PDB entry 6ZR4 | X-ray diffraction, 2.00 A resolution | chain A

Chain A:
Molecule: Fibrinogen C domain-containing protein 1
Source organism: Homo sapiens
Notes: fragment: fibrinogen-like recognition domain
Reference sequence: Q8N539 (FBCD1_HUMAN); numbering as in UniProt (aligned over 236-461)
Chain sequence (226 residues; each row starts with the number of its first residue):
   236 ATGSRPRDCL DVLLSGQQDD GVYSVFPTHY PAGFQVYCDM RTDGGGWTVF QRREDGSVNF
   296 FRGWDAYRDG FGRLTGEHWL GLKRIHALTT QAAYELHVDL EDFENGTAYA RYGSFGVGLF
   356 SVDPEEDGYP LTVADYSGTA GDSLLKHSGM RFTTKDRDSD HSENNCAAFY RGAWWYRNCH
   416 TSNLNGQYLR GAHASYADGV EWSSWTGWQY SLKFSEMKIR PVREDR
Not modelled in the structure: 236-238, 458-461
Disulfides: Cys244-Cys273, Cys401-Cys414
Covalent attachments: N-acetylglucosamine (NAG) linked to Asn340
Ion coordination: Ca2+: Asp393, Asp395, Ser397, Asn399
Curated features (UniProtKB/Swiss-Prot):
  - binding site (Ca(2+)): Asp393, Asp395
  - site (Implicated in ligand binding): Tyr405, His415, Tyr431, Ala432
  - glycosylation: Asn340 (N-linked (GlcNAc...) asparagine)
  - mutagenesis: Asp393 (D393N: Complete loss of binding to acetylated bovine serum albumin and reduced binding to chitin; when associated with A-395), Asp395 (D395A: Complete loss of binding to acetylated bovine serum albumin and reduced binding to chitin; when associated with N-395), Tyr405 (Y405S: Significantly reduced binding to acetylated bovine serum albumin and loss of binding to chitin; when associated with S-431), His415 (H415G: Complete loss of binding to acetylated bovine serum albumin and chitin), Tyr431 (Y431S: Significantly reduced binding to acetylated bovine serum albumin and loss of binding to chitin; when associated with S-405), Ala432 (A432V: Complete loss of binding to acetylated bovine serum albumin and chitin), Trp443 (W443S: Slight reduction in binding to acetylated bovine serum albumin and no effect on binding to chitin)
What the authors report for this chain:
  - binding site for N-acetylglucosamine: His382, Asn413, Cys414, His415, Tyr431
  - binding site for beta-D-mannopyranose: His396, Arg412
  - binding site for sulfate ion: Arg297, Gly298, Lys390, Asn413
  - post-translational modification sites: Asn340
  - mutagenesis - K381L: abolished binding to AcBSA
  - mutagenesis - H396A: unchanged binding to GlcNAc ligand
  - mutagenesis - K381L: abolished binding to acetylated bovine serum albumin

In short:
Covalently linked N-acetylglucosamine: at Asn340. The Ca2+ site is built by Asp393, Asp395, Ser397 and Asn399.
Curated annotation (UniProt) lists Ca2+-binding residues Asp393 and Asp395 and 7 mutagenesis sites. The paper
reports a binding site for N-acetylglucosamine at His382, Asn413 and Cys414 among others; K381L abolishes
binding to AcBSA.
Chain A is Fibrinogen C domain-containing protein 1 (Homo sapiens); the structure, Crystal structure of
tetrameric fibrinogen-like recognition domain of FIBCD1, was determined by X-ray diffraction, deposited
together with 6ZQR, 6ZQX, 6ZQY, 6ZR0 and 6ZR3.
